Entry 2B23 (X-ray diffraction, 2.10 A resolution); this record covers chains A and C of the 4 polymer chains in the assembly.

== Chain A ==
Protein: Estrogen receptor
Organism: Homo sapiens
Notes: fragment: ligand binding domain
UniProt: P03372 (ESR1_HUMAN); residues 298-554 here = UniProt positions 298-554
Sequence (257 residues; each row starts with the number of its first residue):
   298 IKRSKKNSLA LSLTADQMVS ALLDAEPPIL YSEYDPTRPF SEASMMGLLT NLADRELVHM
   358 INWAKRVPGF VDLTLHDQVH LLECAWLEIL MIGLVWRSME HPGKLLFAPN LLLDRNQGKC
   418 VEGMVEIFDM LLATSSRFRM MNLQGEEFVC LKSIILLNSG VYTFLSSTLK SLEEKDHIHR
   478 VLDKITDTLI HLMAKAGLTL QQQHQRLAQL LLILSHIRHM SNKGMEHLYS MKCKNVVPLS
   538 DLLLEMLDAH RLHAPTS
Not modelled in the structure: 298-304, 333-336, 462-472, 549-554
Sequence notes: modified residue (381, 417, 530); engineered mutation Ser537 (Tyr in P03372)
Modified positions: Cys381 (s,s-(2-hydroxyethyl)thiocysteine; CME); Cys417 (s,s-(2-hydroxyethyl)thiocysteine; CME); Cys530 (s,s-(2-hydroxyethyl)thiocysteine; CME)
Reported in the primary citation:
  - mutagenesis - Y537S: increased signaling (citing earlier work)
  - conformationally variable residues (side-chain flip): His524, Leu536
  - mutagenesis - Y537S: increased stability in response to tritiated estradiol
  - contacts within the chain: Asp351-Ser537 (hydrogen bond)

== Chain C ==
Protein: Nuclear receptor coactivator 2
UniProt: Q15596 (NCOA2_HUMAN); residue numbers follow UniProt; this construct covers 686-698
Sequence (13 residues; numbered 686 to 698; the number before each row is that of its first residue):
   686 KHKILHRLLQ DSS
Not modelled in the structure: 686, 697-698

== Interface between chain A and chain C ==
Residue-residue contacts (19; chain A residue first):
  Ile358(A) - Leu690(C)  hydrophobic
  Ile358(A) - Leu693(C)
  Ile358(A) - Leu694(C)  hydrophobic
  Lys362(A) - Leu693(C)  hydrogen bond (side chain-backbone)
  Lys362(A) - Leu694(C)  hydrogen bond (side chain-backbone)
  Leu372(A) - His691(C)
  Leu372(A) - Leu694(C)  hydrophobic
  Gln375(A) - Leu694(C)
  Val376(A) - Leu690(C)
  Val376(A) - His691(C)
  Val376(A) - Leu694(C)  hydrophobic
  Leu379(A) - Leu694(C)  hydrophobic
  Glu380(A) - Lys688(C)  salt bridge
  Glu380(A) - Leu690(C)
  Asp538(A) - Ile689(C)
  Leu539(A) - Ile689(C)
  Leu539(A) - Leu693(C)  hydrophobic
  Glu542(A) - Lys688(C)
  Glu542(A) - Ile689(C)  hydrogen bond (side chain-backbone)
Also at the interface, not in a pair above, chain A (12 interface residues in all): Phe367, Met543
Also at the interface, not in a pair above, chain C (8 interface residues in all): Gln695, Asp696

== Summary ==
The interface between chain A and chain C involves 12 residues on one side and 8 on the other; the contacts
include 3 hydrogen bonds and 1 salt bridge. Among the polar pairs are Glu380(A)-Lys688(C), Lys362(A)-Leu693(C)
and Lys362(A)-Leu694(C). From the paper: Y537S of chain A increases signaling; conformational variability at
His524(A) and Leu536(A).
Chain A is Estrogen receptor (Homo sapiens) and chain C is Nuclear receptor coactivator 2; the structure,
Human estrogen receptor alpha ligand-binding domain and a glucocorticoid receptor-interacting protein 1 NR box
II peptide, was determined by X-ray diffraction together with 2QA6, 2QA8, 2QAB, 2QGT, 2QGW, 2QH6 and 3 further
entries from the same study.
